Entry 3MP6 (X-ray diffraction, 1.48 A resolution); this record covers chains A and P.

# Chain A
Molecule: Maltose-binding periplasmic protein, LINKER, SAGA-associated factor 29
From: Escherichia coli K-12
UniProtKB: chimeric construct of P0AEX9, P25554: residues 739-1099 from P0AEX9 (MALE_ECOLI) positions 27-387 (UniProt number = residue number - 712); residues 1113-1259 from P25554 positions 113-259 (UniProt number = residue number - 1000)
Amino-acid sequence (522 residues; numbered 738 to 1259; the number before each row is that of its first residue):
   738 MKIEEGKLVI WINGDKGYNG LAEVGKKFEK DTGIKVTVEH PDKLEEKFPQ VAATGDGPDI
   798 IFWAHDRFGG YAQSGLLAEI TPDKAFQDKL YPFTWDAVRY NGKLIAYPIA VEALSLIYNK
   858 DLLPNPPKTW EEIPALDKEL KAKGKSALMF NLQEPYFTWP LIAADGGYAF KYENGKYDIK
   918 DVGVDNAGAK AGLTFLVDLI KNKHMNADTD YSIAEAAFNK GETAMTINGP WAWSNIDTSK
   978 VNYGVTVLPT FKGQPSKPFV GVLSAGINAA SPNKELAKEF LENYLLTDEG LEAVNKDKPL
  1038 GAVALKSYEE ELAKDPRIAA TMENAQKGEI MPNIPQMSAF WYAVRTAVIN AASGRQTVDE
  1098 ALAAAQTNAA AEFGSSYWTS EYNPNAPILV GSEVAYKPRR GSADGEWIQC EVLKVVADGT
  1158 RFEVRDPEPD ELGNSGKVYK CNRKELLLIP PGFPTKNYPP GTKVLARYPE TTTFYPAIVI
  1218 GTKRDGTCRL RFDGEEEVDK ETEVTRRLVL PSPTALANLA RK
Unresolved in the structure: 1137-1141, 1233-1236, 1255-1259
Construct notes: initiating methionine (738)
Curated features (UniProtKB/Swiss-Prot):
  - region: D1163 to E1165 (Histone H3K4me3 N-terminus binding), E1207 to T1210 (Histone H3K4me3 N-terminus binding), F1229 to E1232 (Histone H3K4me3 binding)
  - site (Histone H3K4me3 binding): Y1205, Y1212
  - modified residue: S1139 (Phosphoserine)

# Chain P
Molecule: H3K4me2 peptide
Amino-acid sequence (4 residues; row label = number of the first residue in the row):
     1 ARTK
Modified / non-standard residues: K4 (n-dimethyl-lysine; MLY)

# How chain A and chain P interact
Residue-residue contacts - 17 pairs, chain A then chain P:
  I1145(A) with A1(P), hydrophobic
  D1163(A) with A1(P), hydrogen bond (side chain-backbone)
  E1165(A) with A1(P); R2(P), salt bridge
  Y1205(A) with K4(P)
  T1208(A) with R2(P); T3(P); K4(P)
  T1209(A) with A1(P); R2(P), hydrogen bond (side chain-backbone)
  T1210(A) with A1(P); R2(P), hydrogen bond (side chain-backbone); T3(P)
  Y1212(A) with T3(P); K4(P), hydrogen bond (side chain-backbone)
  F1229(A) with K4(P)
  D1230(A) with K4(P)
Also at the interface, not in a pair above, chain A (13 interface residues in all): E1207, G1231, E1232

# In short
Chain A and chain P form an interface of 13 and 4 residues respectively; the contacts include 4 hydrogen bonds
and 1 salt bridge. Polar pairs include E1165(A)-R2(P), D1163(A)-A1(P) and T1209(A)-R2(P).
Chain A is Maltose-binding periplasmic protein, LINKER, SAGA-associated factor 29 (Escherichia coli K-12) and
chain P is H3K4me2 peptide; the structure, Complex Structure of Sgf29 and dimethylated H3K4, was determined by
X-ray diffraction (same publication as 3ME9, 3MEA, 3MET, 3MEU, 3MEV and 3MP1).
